Entry 7VAO (electron microscopy, 3.40 A resolution); this record covers chains C and E of the 12 polymer chains in the assembly.

[Chain C]
Protein: V-type ATP synthase alpha chain
From: Thermus thermophilus HB8
Notes: EC 7.1.2.2
UniProtKB: Q56403 (VATA_THET8); residue numbers follow UniProt; this construct covers 1-578
Sequence (578 residues; numbered 1 to 578; the number before each row is that of its first residue):
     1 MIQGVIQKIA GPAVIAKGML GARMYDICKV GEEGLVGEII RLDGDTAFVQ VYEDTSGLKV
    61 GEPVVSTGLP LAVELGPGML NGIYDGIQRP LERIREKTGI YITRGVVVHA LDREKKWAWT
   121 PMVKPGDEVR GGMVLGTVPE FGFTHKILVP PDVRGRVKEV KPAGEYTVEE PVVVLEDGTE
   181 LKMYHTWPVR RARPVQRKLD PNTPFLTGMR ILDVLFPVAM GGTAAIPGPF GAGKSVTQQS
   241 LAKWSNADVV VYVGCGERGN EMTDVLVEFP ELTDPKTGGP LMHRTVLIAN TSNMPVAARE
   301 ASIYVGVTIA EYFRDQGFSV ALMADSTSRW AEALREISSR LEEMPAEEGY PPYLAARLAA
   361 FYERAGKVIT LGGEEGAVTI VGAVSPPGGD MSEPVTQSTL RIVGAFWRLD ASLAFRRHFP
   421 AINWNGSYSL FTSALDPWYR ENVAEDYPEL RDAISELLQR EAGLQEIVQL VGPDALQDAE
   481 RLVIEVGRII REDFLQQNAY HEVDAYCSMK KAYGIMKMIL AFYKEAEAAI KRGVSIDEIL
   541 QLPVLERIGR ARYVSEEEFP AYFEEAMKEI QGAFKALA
Sequence notes: conflict Ala232 (Ser in Q56403), Ser235 (Thr in Q56403)
Bound ions: Mg2+: Ser235 (together with ATP)
Small-molecule neighbours: ATP (adenosine-5'-triphosphate): Met209, Pro229, Phe230, Gly231, Ala232, Gly233, Lys234, Ser235, Val236, Glu257, Arg258, Glu261, Phe419, Pro420, Gln497, Asn498, Ala499, Tyr500

[Chain E]
Protein: V-type ATP synthase beta chain
From: Thermus thermophilus HB8
UniProtKB: Q56404 (VATB_THET8); numbering as in UniProt (aligned over 1-478)
Sequence (478 residues; each row starts with the number of its first residue):
     1 MDLLKKEYTG ITYISGPLLF VENAKDLAYG AIVDIKDGTG RVRGGQVIEV SEEYAVIQVF
    61 EETTGLDLAT TSVSLVEDVA RLGVSKEMLG RRFNGIGKPI DGLPPITPEK RLPITGLPLN
   121 PVARRKPEQF IQTGISTIDV MNTLVRGQKL PIFSGSGLPA NEIAAQIARQ ATVRPDLSGE
   181 GEKEEPFAVV FAAMGITQRE LSYFIQEFER TGALSRSVLF LNKADDPTIE RILTPRMALT
   241 VAEYLAFEHD YHVLVILTDM TNYCEALREI GAAREEIPGR RGYPGYMYTD LATIYERAGV
   301 VEGKKGSVTQ IPILSMPDDD RTHPIPDLTG YITEGQIQLS RELHRKGIYP PIDPLPSLSR
   361 LMNNGVGKGK TREDHKQVSD QLYSAYANGV DIRKLVAIIG EDALTENDRR YLQFADAFER
   421 FFINQGQQNR SIEESLQIAW ALLSMLPQGE LKRISKDHIG KYYGQKLEEI WGAPQALD
Disordered / not traced: 1-2, 471-478
Small-molecule neighbours: ATP (adenosine-5'-triphosphate): Gly330, Tyr331, Leu358, Ser359, Arg360, Asn363

[Interface between chain C and chain E]
Residue-residue contacts (95):
  Gln7(C) - Ser51(E)
  Gln7(C) - Glu52(E)  hydrogen bond (backbone-backbone)
  Lys8(C) - Glu49(E)  salt bridge
  Lys8(C) - Val50(E)
  Lys8(C) - Ser51(E)
  Ile9(C) - Tyr29(E)  hydrophobic
  Ile9(C) - Glu49(E)
  Ile9(C) - Val50(E)  hydrogen bond (backbone-backbone)
  Gly11(C) - Tyr29(E)  hydrogen bond (backbone-side chain)
  Lys17(C) - Glu52(E)  salt bridge
  Thr55(C) - Tyr29(E)
  Gly57(C) - Ala28(E)
  Gly57(C) - Tyr29(E)  hydrogen bond (backbone-backbone)
  Leu58(C) - Ala28(E)
  Leu58(C) - Tyr29(E)  hydrogen bond (backbone-backbone)
  Lys59(C) - Asp26(E)
  Lys59(C) - Ala28(E)
  Val60(C) - Glu52(E)
  Ile83(C) - Val122(E)  hydrophobic
  Leu91(C) - Asn120(E)  hydrogen bond (backbone-side chain)
  Leu91(C) - Val122(E)
  Arg95(C) - Asn120(E)
  Arg95(C) - Val122(E)
  Ile100(C) - Leu119(E)
  Ile100(C) - Asn120(E)  hydrogen bond (backbone-backbone)
  Tyr101(C) - Leu117(E)
  Tyr101(C) - Pro118(E)
  Tyr101(C) - Leu119(E)  hydrophobic
  Tyr101(C) - Glu243(E)  hydrogen bond
  Ile102(C) - Pro118(E)  hydrogen bond (backbone-backbone)
  Ile102(C) - Asn120(E)
  Thr103(C) - Leu117(E)
  Gly228(C) - Tyr331(E)
  Pro229(C) - Tyr331(E)
  Phe230(C) - Arg321(E)
  Phe230(C) - Asp327(E)
  Phe230(C) - Gly330(E)
  Phe230(C) - Tyr331(E)  hydrophobic
  Phe230(C) - Gln336(E)
  Phe230(C) - Arg360(E)
  Gly231(C) - Arg360(E)
  Gly256(C) - Tyr288(E)  hydrogen bond (backbone-side chain)
  Arg258(C) - Glu296(E)
  Arg258(C) - Gly330(E)
  Arg258(C) - Tyr331(E)  hydrogen bond (side chain-backbone)
  Arg258(C) - Ile332(E)  hydrogen bond (side chain-backbone)
  Arg258(C) - Thr333(E)  hydrogen bond (side chain-backbone)
  Arg258(C) - Glu334(E)
  Arg258(C) - Arg360(E)
  Gly259(C) - Glu296(E)  hydrogen bond (backbone-side chain)
  Asn260(C) - Lys149(E)
  Asn260(C) - Glu334(E)  hydrogen bond
  Thr263(C) - Pro121(E)  hydrogen bond (side chain-backbone)
  Thr263(C) - Arg124(E)
  Asp264(C) - Lys126(E)
  Leu266(C) - Val122(E)  hydrophobic
  Glu268(C) - Lys126(E)  salt bridge
  Ser292(C) - Tyr288(E)  hydrogen bond
  Ser292(C) - Ala292(E)
  Asn293(C) - Pro118(E)
  Asn293(C) - Glu296(E)
  Val296(C) - Thr289(E)
  Arg299(C) - Tyr288(E)
  Arg299(C) - Thr289(E)
  Arg329(C) - Tyr288(E)
  Arg329(C) - Tyr331(E)
  Glu332(C) - Tyr288(E)
  Arg335(C) - Gly285(E)  hydrogen bond (side chain-backbone)
  Ser339(C) - Glu276(E)
  Ser339(C) - Ile277(E)
  Arg340(C) - Glu276(E)  salt bridge
  Glu348(C) - Arg280(E)  salt bridge
  Gly349(C) - Ile277(E)
  Ser385(C) - Tyr331(E)
  Pro386(C) - Tyr331(E)  hydrogen bond (backbone-side chain)
  Pro387(C) - Arg280(E)
  Pro387(C) - Asp327(E)
  Gly388(C) - Asp327(E)  hydrogen bond (backbone-side chain)
  Asp390(C) - Arg280(E)  salt bridge
  Phe415(C) - Leu355(E)
  Arg416(C) - Asn388(E)
  Arg417(C) - Leu355(E)  hydrogen bond (side chain-backbone)
  Arg417(C) - Ser357(E)  hydrogen bond (side chain-backbone)
  Arg417(C) - Leu358(E)
  Arg417(C) - Tyr383(E)
  Leu470(C) - Ile398(E)
  Val471(C) - Ile399(E)
  Asp474(C) - Ala403(E)
  Gln496(C) - Arg453(E)
  Tyr500(C) - Asn363(E)
  Glu546(C) - Lys456(E)  salt bridge
  Arg550(C) - Leu451(E)  hydrogen bond (side chain-backbone)
  Arg550(C) - Lys452(E)
  Arg550(C) - Ile454(E)  hydrogen bond (side chain-backbone)
  Arg550(C) - Lys456(E)
Other interface residues (no listed pair), chain C (74 interface residues in all): Ala10, Ser56, Glu92, Ile94, Gly99, Glu257, Val267, Thr291, Met294, Glu336, Pro345, Glu393, Val468, Gly472, Pro473, Glu492, Asp493, Asn498, Tyr553
Other interface residues (no listed pair), chain E (68 interface residues in all): Lys25, Leu27, Ala123, Arg125, Asn142, Phe247, Pro278, Tyr286, Thr293, Val301, Glu302, Pro326, Pro354, Pro356, Asn364, Asp380, Ala387, Asp391, Leu395, Ser455

[In short]
74 residues of chain C and 68 residues of chain E are in contact, with 24 hydrogen bonds and 7 salt bridges.
Polar pairs include Lys8(C)-Glu49(E), Lys17(C)-Glu52(E) and Glu268(C)-Lys126(E). ATP is bound between chain C
and chain E.
Here chain C is V-type ATP synthase alpha chain and chain E is V-type ATP synthase beta chain, both from
Thermus thermophilus HB8. Entry 7VAO (V1EG of V/A-ATPase from Thermus thermophilus, high ATP, state2-2) was
determined by electron microscopy (same publication as 7VAI, 7VAJ, 7VAK, 7VAL, 7VAM, 7VAN and 11 further
entries).
